8T3Q - chains B and G of the 5 polymer chains in the assembly; structure by electron microscopy, 3.14 A resolution.

# Chain B
Name: Guanine nucleotide-binding protein G(I)/G(S)/G(T) subunit beta-1
From: Homo sapiens
UniProtKB: P62873 (GBB1_HUMAN); numbering as in UniProt (aligned over 2-340)
Sequence (342 residues; each row starts with the number of its first residue):
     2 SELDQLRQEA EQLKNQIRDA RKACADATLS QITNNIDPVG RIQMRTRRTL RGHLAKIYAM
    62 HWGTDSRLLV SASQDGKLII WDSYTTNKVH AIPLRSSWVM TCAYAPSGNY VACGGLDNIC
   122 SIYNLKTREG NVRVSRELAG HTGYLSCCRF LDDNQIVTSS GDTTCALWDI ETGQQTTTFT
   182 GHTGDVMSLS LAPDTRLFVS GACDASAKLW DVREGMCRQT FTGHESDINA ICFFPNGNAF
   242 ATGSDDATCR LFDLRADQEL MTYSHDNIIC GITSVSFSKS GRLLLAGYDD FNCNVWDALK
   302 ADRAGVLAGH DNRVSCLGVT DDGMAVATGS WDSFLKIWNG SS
Sequence notes: expression tag (341-343)
Swiss-Prot annotation at these positions:
  - modified residue: Ser-2 (N-acetylserine), His-266 (Phosphohistidine)

# Chain G
Name: Guanine nucleotide-binding protein G(I)/G(S)/G(O) subunit gamma-2
From: Homo sapiens
UniProtKB: P59768 (GBG2_HUMAN); residues 6-62 here = UniProt positions 6-62
Sequence (57 residues; row label = number of the first residue in the row):
     6 TASIAQARKL VEQLKMEANI DRIKVSKAAA DLMAYCEAHA KEDPLLTPVP ASENPFR

# How chain B and chain G interact
Contacting residue pairs - 50 pairs, chain B then chain G:
  Leu-7(B) / Ala-12(G)  hydrophobic
  Leu-14(B) / Leu-19(G)  hydrophobic
  Cys-25(B) / Val-30(G)
  Ala-26(B) / Val-30(G)  hydrophobic
  Asp-27(B) / Val-30(G)
  Asp-27(B) / Ser-31(G)
  Ala-28(B) / Val-30(G)
  Thr-34(B) / Met-38(G)
  Val-40(B) / Leu-51(G)  hydrophobic
  Met-45(B) / Leu-50(G)  hydrophobic
  Arg-48(B) / Phe-61(G)
  Arg-49(B) / Phe-61(G)
  Ser-84(B) / Phe-61(G)
  Tyr-85(B) / Pro-60(G)
  Tyr-85(B) / Phe-61(G)  hydrophobic
  Glu-215(B) / Met-21(G)
  Cys-218(B) / Gln-18(G)
  Arg-219(B) / Glu-22(G)
  Phe-235(B) / Leu-37(G)  hydrophobic
  Phe-235(B) / Tyr-40(G)  hydrophobic
  Phe-235(B) / Cys-41(G)  hydrophobic
  Pro-236(B) / Tyr-40(G)
  Asn-237(B) / Tyr-40(G)
  Asp-254(B) / Ala-33(G)
  Arg-256(B) / Arg-27(G)
  Arg-256(B) / Ile-28(G)
  Arg-256(B) / Ala-33(G)  hydrogen bond (side chain-backbone)
  Arg-256(B) / Asp-36(G)  salt bridge
  Asp-258(B) / Arg-27(G)
  Ser-279(B) / Asp-48(G)  hydrogen bond
  Ser-279(B) / Leu-50(G)
  Lys-280(B) / Asp-48(G)
  Ser-281(B) / Cys-41(G)
  Ser-281(B) / His-44(G)
  Ser-281(B) / Asp-48(G)  hydrogen bond
  Gly-282(B) / Cys-41(G)
  Arg-283(B) / Leu-51(G)
  Leu-300(B) / Leu-37(G)  hydrophobic
  Leu-300(B) / Met-38(G)  hydrophobic
  Leu-300(B) / Cys-41(G)  hydrophobic
  Asp-323(B) / Pro-49(G)
  Gly-324(B) / Pro-49(G)
  Gly-324(B) / Leu-50(G)
  Met-325(B) / Pro-49(G)  hydrophobic
  Met-325(B) / Pro-60(G)
  Ala-326(B) / Phe-61(G)  hydrophobic
  Ile-338(B) / Phe-61(G)  hydrophobic
  Asn-340(B) / Asn-59(G)
  Asn-340(B) / Phe-61(G)
  Gly-341(B) / Leu-50(G)
Interface residues without a listed pair, chain B (54 interface residues in all): Glu-3, Leu-4, Gln-17, Ala-21, Ala-24, Leu-30, Ile-33, Ile-37, Trp-63, Ser-67, Thr-181, Met-217, Gln-220, Ala-257, Gln-259, Leu-284, Val-320, Val-327, Ser-343
Interface residues without a listed pair, chain G (33 interface residues in all): Ser-8, Ile-9, Lys-14, Ala-23, Ile-25, Lys-29, Ala-34, Pro-53, Val-54, Arg-62

# In short
Chain B and chain G form an interface of 54 and 33 residues respectively, with 3 hydrogen bonds and 1 salt
bridge. Polar contacts include Arg-256(B)/Asp-36(G), Arg-256(B)/Ala-33(G) and Ser-279(B)/Asp-48(G).
Here chain B is Guanine nucleotide-binding protein G(I)/G(S)/G(T) subunit beta-1 and chain G is Guanine
nucleotide-binding protein G(I)/G(S)/G(O) subunit gamma-2, both from Homo sapiens. Entry 8T3Q (Cryo-EM
structure of the DHA bound FFA4-Gq complex) was determined by electron microscopy (same publication as 8T3S,
8T3V and 8T3O).
